PDB entry 6M6S | X-ray diffraction, 1.60 A resolution | chains A and B of the 4 polymer chains in the assembly

Chain A (and B):
Name: Dicer Related Helicase
From: Caenorhabditis elegans
Notes: fragment: C-terminal domain; chain B of this document is another copy of the same molecule, construct and numbering; everything in this record applies to it too
Reference sequence: Q93413 (Q93413_CAEEL); residues 940-1108 here = UniProt positions 940-1108
Amino-acid sequence (170 residues; numbered 939 to 1108; the number before each row is that of its first residue):
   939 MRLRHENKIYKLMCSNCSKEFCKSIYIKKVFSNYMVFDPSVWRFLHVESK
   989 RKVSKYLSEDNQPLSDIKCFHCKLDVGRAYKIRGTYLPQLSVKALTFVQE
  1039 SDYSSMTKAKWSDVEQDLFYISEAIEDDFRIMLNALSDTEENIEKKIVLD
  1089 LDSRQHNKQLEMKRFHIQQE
Not modelled in the structure: 939-944, 1105-1108 (chain B: 939-944, 1107-1108)
Differences from the reference sequence: initiating methionine (939)
Metal / ion sites: Zn2+: Cys952, Cys955, Cys1007, Cys1010
What the authors report for this chain:
  - binding site for the 12-nt RNA strand: Lys988, Lys990, Lys993, Arg1016, Lys1048, Ser1050
  - binding site for the 12-nt RNA strand: Phe969

Chain A / chain B interface:
Contacting residue pairs - 14 pairs, chain A then chain B:
  Tyr1041(A) - Tyr1041(B)  hydrophobic
  Ser1042(A) - Tyr1041(B)
  Ser1043(A) - Tyr1041(B)  hydrogen bond (backbone-backbone)
  Ser1043(A) - Ser1042(B)
  Ser1043(A) - Ser1043(B)  hydrogen bond (backbone-backbone)
  Met1044(A) - Ser1043(B)
  Thr1045(A) - Ser1043(B)  hydrogen bond (backbone-backbone)
  Thr1045(A) - Met1044(B)
  Thr1045(A) - Thr1045(B)  hydrogen bond (backbone-backbone)
  Lys1046(A) - Thr1045(B)
  Ala1047(A) - Thr1045(B)  hydrogen bond (backbone-side chain)
  Ala1047(A) - Lys1046(B)
  Ala1047(A) - Ala1047(B)
  Asp1051(A) - Thr1045(B)  hydrogen bond

In short:
The interface between chain A and chain B involves 8 residues on one side and 7 on the other, with 6 hydrogen
bonds. Polar contacts include Ala1047(A)-Thr1045(B), Asp1051(A)-Thr1045(B) and Ser1043(A)-Tyr1041(B).
Cys952(A), Cys955(A), Cys1007(A) and Cys1010(A) form the Zn2+ site. The paper reports a binding site for the
12-nt RNA strand at Lys988(A), Lys990(A) and Lys993(A) among others.
Both chains are Dicer Related Helicase (Caenorhabditis elegans). Entry 6M6S (Crystal structure of
Caenorhabditis elegans Dicer-related helicase 3 (DRH-3) C-terminal domain with 5'-ppp 12-mer dsRNA) was
determined by X-ray diffraction together with 6M6Q and 6M6R from the same study.
